PDB entry 6J29 | X-ray diffraction, 1.60 A resolution | chains A and B of the 3 polymer chains in the assembly

# Chain A
Protein: HLA-A*3003
Organism: Homo sapiens
Sequence (274 residues; each row starts with the number of its first residue):
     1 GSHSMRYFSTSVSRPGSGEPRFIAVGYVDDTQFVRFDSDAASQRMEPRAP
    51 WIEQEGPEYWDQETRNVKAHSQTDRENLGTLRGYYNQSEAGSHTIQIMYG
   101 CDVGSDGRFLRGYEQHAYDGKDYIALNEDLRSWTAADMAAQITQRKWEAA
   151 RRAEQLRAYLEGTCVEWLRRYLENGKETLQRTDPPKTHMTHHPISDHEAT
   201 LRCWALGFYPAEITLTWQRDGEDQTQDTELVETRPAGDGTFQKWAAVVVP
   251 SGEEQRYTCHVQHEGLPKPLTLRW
Disulfides: C101-C164, C203-C259
What the authors report for this chain:
  - specificity-determining residues: N77

# Chain B
Protein: Beta-2-microglobulin
Organism: Homo sapiens
UniProt: P61769 (B2MG_HUMAN); residues 1-99 here correspond to UniProt positions 21-119 (UniProt number = residue number + 20)
Sequence (99 residues; each row starts with the number of its first residue):
     1 IQRTPKIQVYSRHPAENGKSNFLNCYVSGFHPSDIEVDLLKNGERIEKVE
    51 HSDLSFSKDWSFYLLYYTEFTPTEKDEYACRVNHVTLSQPKIVKWDRDM
Disulfides: C25-C80
Curated features (UniProtKB/Swiss-Prot):
  - modified residue: Q2 (Pyrrolidone carboxylic acid)
  - glycosylation: I1 (N-linked (Glc) (glycation) isoleucine), K19 (N-linked (Glc) (glycation) lysine), K41 (N-linked (Glc) (glycation) lysine), K48 (N-linked (Glc) (glycation) lysine), K58 (N-linked (Glc) (glycation) lysine), K91 (N-linked (Glc) (glycation) lysine), K94 (N-linked (Glc) (glycation) lysine)

# Chain A / chain B interface
Contacting residue pairs - 52 pairs, chain A then chain B:
  F8(A) with S55(B); F56(B), hydrophobic
  S9(A) with F56(B)
  T10(A) with F56(B); F62(B)
  V12(A) with S33(B)
  V25(A) with D53(B); L54(B); S55(B)
  Y27(A) with S55(B); Y63(B)
  Q32(A) with D53(B), hydrogen bond
  R35(A) with D53(B), salt bridge
  R48(A) with D53(B), salt bridge
  Q96(A) with H31(B), hydrogen bond; F56(B); W60(B), hydrogen bond (side chain-backbone); F62(B)
  I97(A) with F56(B)
  Q115(A) with W60(B)
  H116(A) with W60(B)
  A117(A) with W60(B), hydrophobic
  D119(A) with H31(B)
  G120(A) with R3(B), hydrogen bond (backbone-side chain); H31(B); W60(B)
  D122(A) with W60(B), hydrogen bond
  T190(A) with D98(B), hydrogen bond
  H192(A) with D98(B), salt bridge
  R202(A) with D98(B), salt bridge
  W204(A) with D98(B), hydrogen bond; M99(B)
  V231(A) with Q8(B)
  E232(A) with K6(B); Q8(B), hydrogen bond (backbone-side chain); Y26(B); S28(B), hydrogen bond
  R234(A) with Q8(B), hydrogen bond; Y10(B); M99(B), hydrogen bond (side chain-backbone)
  P235(A) with Y10(B), hydrogen bond (backbone-side chain); N24(B); Y26(B); L65(B), hydrophobic
  A236(A) with R12(B), hydrogen bond (backbone-side chain); N24(B), hydrogen bond (backbone-side chain)
  G237(A) with R12(B), hydrogen bond (backbone-side chain)
  D238(A) with R12(B)
  Q242(A) with Y10(B); S11(B), hydrogen bond (side chain-backbone); R12(B), hydrogen bond (side chain-backbone)
  W244(A) with M99(B), hydrogen bond (side chain-backbone)
Also at the interface, not in a pair above, chain A (36 interface residues in all): I23, T94, M98, K121, L206, T233
Also at the interface, not in a pair above, chain B (26 interface residues in all): I1, H13, P14, H51, D59

# Summary
36 residues of chain A face 26 of chain B across their interface; the contacts include 18 hydrogen bonds and 4
salt bridges. Polar contacts include R35(A)-D53(B), R48(A)-D53(B) and H192(A)-D98(B). From the paper: the
specificity determinant N77(A).
Chain A is HLA-A*3003 and chain B is Beta-2-microglobulin, both from Homo sapiens; the structure, The
structure of HLA-A*3003/MTB, was determined by X-ray diffraction together with 6J1V, 6J1W and 6J2A from the
same study.
